Entry 1QKO (X-ray diffraction, 2.10 A resolution); this record covers chain A.

[Chain A]
Molecule: Bacteriorhodopsin
Source organism: Halobacterium salinarium
UniProtKB: P02945 (BACR_HALHA); residues 1-248 here correspond to UniProt positions 14-261 (UniProt number = residue number + 13)
Chain sequence (248 residues; each row starts with the number of its first residue):
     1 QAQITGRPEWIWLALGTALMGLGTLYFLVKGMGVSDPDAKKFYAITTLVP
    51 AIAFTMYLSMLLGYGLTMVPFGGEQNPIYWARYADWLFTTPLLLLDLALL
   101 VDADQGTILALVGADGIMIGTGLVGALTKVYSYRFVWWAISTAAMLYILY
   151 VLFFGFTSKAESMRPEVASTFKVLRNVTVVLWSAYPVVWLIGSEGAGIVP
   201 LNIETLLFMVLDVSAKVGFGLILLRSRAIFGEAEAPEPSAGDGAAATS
Not modelled in the structure: 1-4, 233-248
Covalently attached groups: retinal (RET) linked to Lys216
Ligand contacts: retinal (RET): Tyr83, Trp86, Thr89, Thr90, Leu93, Met118, Ile119, Gly122, Trp138, Ser141, Thr142, Met145, Trp182, Tyr185, Pro186, Trp189, Asp212, Ala215
Swiss-Prot annotation at these positions:
  - site: Asp85 (Primary proton acceptor)
  - modified residue: Gln1 (Pyrrolidone carboxylic acid), Lys216 (N6-(retinylidene)lysine)

[Overview]
Covalently linked retinal: at Lys216.
Chain A is Bacteriorhodopsin (Halobacterium salinarium); the structure, High resolution X-ray structure of an
early intermediate in the bacteriorhodopsin photocycle, was determined by X-ray diffraction together with 1QKP
from the same study.
